Entry 2AEC (X-ray diffraction, 2.00 A resolution); this record covers chain A.

== Chain A ==
Molecule: Beta-1,4-galactosyltransferase 1
Source organism: Homo sapiens
Notes: EC 2.4.1.90; fragment: Catalytic domain, Residues 126-398
UniProtKB: P15291 (B4GT1_HUMAN); residues 126-398 here correspond to UniProt positions 125-397 (UniProt number = residue number - 1)
Chain sequence (287 residues; numbered 112 to 398; the number before each row is that of its first residue):
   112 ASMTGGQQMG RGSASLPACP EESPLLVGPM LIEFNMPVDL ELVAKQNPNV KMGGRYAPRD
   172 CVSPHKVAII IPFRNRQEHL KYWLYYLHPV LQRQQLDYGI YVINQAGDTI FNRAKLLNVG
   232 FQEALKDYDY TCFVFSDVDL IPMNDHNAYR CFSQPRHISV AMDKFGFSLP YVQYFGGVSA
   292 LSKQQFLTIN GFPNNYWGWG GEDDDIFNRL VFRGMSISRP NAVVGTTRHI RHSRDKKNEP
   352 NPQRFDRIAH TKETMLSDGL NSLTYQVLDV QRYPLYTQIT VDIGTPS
Disordered / not traced: 112-126
Construct notes: engineered mutation T337 (Arg336 in P15291), T338 (Cys337 in P15291), H340 (Met339 in P15291)
Disulfides: C130-C172, C243-C262
Ion coordination: Mn2+: D250, H340, H343 (together with 6-aminohexyl-uridine-C1,5'-diphosphate)
Residues lining bound ligands: 6-aminohexyl-uridine-C1,5'-diphosphate (UDH): I182, P183, F184, R185, R187, F222, R224, D248, V249, D250, K275, W310, H340, H343, S344, R345, D346, K347, N349

== Summary ==
Bound to chain A: 6-aminohexyl-uridine-C1,5'-diphosphate. The Mn2+ site is built by D250, H340 and H343.
Chain A is Beta-1,4-galactosyltransferase 1 (Homo sapiens); the structure, Crystal Structure of Human
M340H-Beta1,4-Galactosyltransferase-I (M340H-B4GAL-T1) in Complex with
GlcNAc-beta1,2-Man-alpha1,6-Man-beta-OR, was determined by X-ray diffraction together with 2AE7, 2AES, 2AGD
and 2AH9 from the same study.
